Entry 8JSN (electron microscopy, 3.40 A resolution); this record covers chains B and C of the 6 polymer chains in the assembly.

# Chain B (and C)
Protein: Polymerase cofactor VP35
From: Ebola virus
Notes: chain C of this document is another copy of the same molecule, construct and numbering; everything in this record applies to it too
Reference sequence: A0A1C4HDK9 (A0A1C4HDK9_9MONO); numbering as in UniProt (aligned over 1-340)
Sequence (340 residues; row label = number of the first residue in the row):
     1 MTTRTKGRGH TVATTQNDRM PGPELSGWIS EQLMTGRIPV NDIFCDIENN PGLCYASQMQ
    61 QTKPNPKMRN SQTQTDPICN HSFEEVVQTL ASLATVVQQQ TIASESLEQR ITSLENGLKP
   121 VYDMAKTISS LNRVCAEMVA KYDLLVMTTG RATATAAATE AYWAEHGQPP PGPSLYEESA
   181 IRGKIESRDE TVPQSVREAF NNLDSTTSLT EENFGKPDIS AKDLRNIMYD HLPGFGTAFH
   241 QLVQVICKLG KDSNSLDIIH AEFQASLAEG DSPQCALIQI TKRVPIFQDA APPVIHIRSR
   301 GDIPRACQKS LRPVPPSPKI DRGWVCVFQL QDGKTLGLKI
Unresolved in the structure: 1-80 (chain C: 1-80, 180-340)

# Interface between chain B and chain C
Contacting residue pairs (50):
  Ser-82(B) / Ser-82(C)
  Val-86(B) / Glu-85(C)
  Thr-89(B) / Thr-89(C)
  Ser-92(B) / Leu-93(C)
  Leu-93(B) / Ser-92(C)
  Leu-93(B) / Leu-93(C)
  Val-96(B) / Leu-93(C)  hydrophobic
  Val-96(B) / Val-96(C)  hydrophobic
  Gln-100(B) / Val-96(C)
  Gln-100(B) / Gln-99(C)
  Gln-100(B) / Gln-100(C)  hydrogen bond (side chain-backbone)
  Ser-106(B) / Leu-107(C)
  Leu-107(B) / Leu-107(C)  hydrophobic
  Arg-110(B) / Leu-107(C)
  Ser-113(B) / Leu-114(C)
  Leu-114(B) / Leu-114(C)
  Pro-120(B) / Val-121(C)
  Met-124(B) / Ile-128(C)  hydrophobic
  Thr-127(B) / Ile-128(C)
  Thr-127(B) / Asn-132(C)
  Ser-130(B) / Asn-132(C)  hydrogen bond
  Leu-131(B) / Ile-128(C)
  Leu-131(B) / Asn-132(C)
  Val-134(B) / Cys-135(C)  hydrophobic
  Cys-135(B) / Cys-135(C)  hydrophobic
  Met-138(B) / Val-139(C)  hydrophobic
  Lys-141(B) / Val-139(C)
  Lys-141(B) / Tyr-142(C)
  Tyr-142(B) / Met-138(C)  hydrogen bond (side chain-backbone)
  Tyr-142(B) / Tyr-142(C)
  Leu-145(B) / Tyr-142(C)  hydrophobic
  Leu-145(B) / Met-147(C)  hydrophobic
  Thr-148(B) / Met-147(C)
  Thr-149(B) / Met-147(C)
  Pro-169(B) / Arg-151(C)  hydrogen bond (backbone-side chain)
  Pro-171(B) / Arg-151(C)
  Gly-172(B) / Gly-150(C)
  Pro-173(B) / Thr-148(C)
  Pro-173(B) / Gly-150(C)
  Pro-173(B) / Thr-153(C)
  Ser-174(B) / Met-147(C)
  Ser-174(B) / Thr-148(C)  hydrogen bond (backbone-backbone)
  Leu-175(B) / Leu-145(C)  hydrophobic
  Leu-175(B) / Val-146(C)
  Tyr-176(B) / Leu-145(C)
  Tyr-176(B) / Val-146(C)  hydrogen bond (backbone-backbone)
  Tyr-176(B) / Thr-148(C)
  Glu-177(B) / Leu-144(C)
  Glu-178(B) / Leu-144(C)  hydrogen bond (backbone-backbone)
  Leu-203(B) / Val-146(C)  hydrophobic
Other interface residues (no listed pair), chain B (44 interface residues in all): Glu-85, Gln-99, Ala-103, Gly-117, Glu-137, Gly-150, Arg-151, Tyr-162, Pro-170
Other interface residues (no listed pair), chain C (36 interface residues in all): Val-86, Val-97, Ala-103, Tyr-122, Ala-125, Leu-131, Thr-149, Ala-152, Ala-156, Glu-160, Glu-177

# In short
44 residues of chain B face 36 of chain C across their interface, with 7 hydrogen bonds. Among the polar pairs
are Gln-100(B)/Gln-100(C), Ser-130(B)/Asn-132(C) and Tyr-142(B)/Met-138(C).
Both chains are Polymerase cofactor VP35 (Ebola virus). Entry 8JSN (The structure of EBOV L-VP35-RNA complex
(conformation 2)) was determined by electron microscopy (same publication as 8JSL and 8JSM).
